PDB entry 7ARB | electron microscopy, 3.41 A resolution | chains x and y of the 47 polymer chains in the assembly

Chain x:
Protein: Gamma carbonic anhydrase-like 2, mitochondrial
Organism: Arabidopsis thaliana
Reference sequence: Q9SMN1 (GCAL2_ARATH); numbering as in UniProt (aligned over 1-256)
Chain sequence (256 residues; numbered 1 to 256; the number before each row is that of its first residue):
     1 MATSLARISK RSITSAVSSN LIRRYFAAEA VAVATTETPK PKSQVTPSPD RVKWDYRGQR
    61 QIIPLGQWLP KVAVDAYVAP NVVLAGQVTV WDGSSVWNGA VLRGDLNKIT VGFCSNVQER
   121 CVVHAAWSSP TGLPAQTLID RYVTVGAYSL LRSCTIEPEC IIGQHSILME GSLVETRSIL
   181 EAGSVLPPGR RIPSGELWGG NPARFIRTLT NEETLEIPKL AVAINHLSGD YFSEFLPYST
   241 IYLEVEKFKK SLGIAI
Unresolved in the structure: 1-40, 255-256

Chain y:
Protein: Gamma carbonic anhydrase 2, mitochondrial
Organism: Arabidopsis thaliana
Notes: EC 4.2.1.-
Reference sequence: Q9C6B3 (GCA2_ARATH); residues 1-278 here = UniProt positions 1-278
Chain sequence (278 residues; numbered 1 to 278; the number before each row is that of its first residue):
     1 MGTLGRAIYT VGNWIRGTGQ ALDRVGSLLQ GSHRIEEHLS RHRTLMNVFD KSPLVDKDVF
    61 VAPSASVIGD VQIGKGSSIW YGCVLRGDVN NISVGSGTNI QDNTLVHVAK TNISGKVLPT
   121 LIGDNVTVGH SAVIHGCTVE DDAFVGMGAT LLDGVVVEKH AMVAAGSLVK QNTRIPSGEV
   181 WGGNPAKFMR KLTDEEIVYI SQSAKNYINL AQIHASENSK SFEQIEVERA LRKKYARKDE
   241 DYDSMLGITR ETPPELILPD NVLPGGKPVA KVPSTQYF
Unresolved in the structure: 1, 270-278
Ion coordination: Zn2+: His107, His135 (shared with 1 residue of chain z)
Ligand contacts: Phosphatidylinositol (T7X): Val11, Trp14, Ile15, Thr18, Leu22
Reported in the primary citation:
  - Zn2+ coordination: His107, His135

Chain x / chain y interface:
Pairs across the interface (90):
  Val45(x) with Leu54(y); Asp56(y); Gln72(y); Ile73(y); Gly74(y)
  Thr46(x) with Asp56(y), hydrogen bond; Lys57(y), hydrogen bond (backbone-backbone)
  Pro47(x) with Val55(y)
  Ser48(x) with Lys57(y)
  Arg51(x) with Val55(y); Asp56(y), hydrogen bond (side chain-backbone); Lys57(y); Val59(y), hydrogen bond (side chain-backbone)
  Lys53(x) with Arg43(y); Thr44(y), hydrogen bond (backbone-backbone); Leu45(y), hydrogen bond (backbone-backbone); Asn47(y)
  Trp54(x) with Ser40(y), hydrogen bond (side chain-backbone); His42(y)
  Asp55(x) with Ser40(y)
  Tyr56(x) with Leu39(y); Ser40(y)
  Arg57(x) with Lys220(y), hydrogen bond (side chain-backbone); Ile225(y)
  Gly58(x) with Ser40(y)
  Gln59(x) with Pro63(y); Ser64(y), hydrogen bond (side chain-backbone); Tyr81(y); Asn218(y), hydrogen bond
  Arg60(x) with Glu217(y), salt bridge; Ile225(y)
  Ile63(x) with Tyr81(y); Glu217(y); Asn218(y)
  Pro64(x) with Glu217(y); Arg232(y)
  Leu65(x) with His214(y); Leu258(y)
  Gly66(x) with Arg232(y), hydrogen bond (backbone-side chain); Leu256(y); Leu258(y)
  Gln67(x) with Tyr235(y); Leu256(y)
  Trp68(x) with Leu258(y), hydrophobic
  Leu69(x) with Arg232(y)
  Val83(x) with Tyr81(y), hydrophobic
  Ala85(x) with His214(y)
  Gly99(x) with Asn103(y), hydrogen bond (backbone-side chain)
  Val101(x) with Asp102(y); Asn103(y)
  Arg103(x) with Trp80(y); Tyr81(y); Asp102(y), salt bridge; His130(y)
  Asp105(x) with Leu210(y); His214(y), salt bridge
  Leu106(x) with Leu210(y), hydrophobic
  Arg120(x) with Asn103(y), hydrogen bond
  Val122(x) with Asp102(y); Asn103(y); His130(y); Ser131(y)
  His124(x) with His130(y)
  Trp127(x) with Asn206(y); Val262(y); Leu263(y); Pro264(y)
  Leu150(x) with His130(y); Ser131(y); Met147(y); Gly148(y)
  Arg152(x) with Met147(y); Tyr207(y), hydrogen bond
  Ile167(x) with Met147(y), hydrophobic; Gly166(y)
  Met169(x) with Met147(y), hydrophobic; Ala165(y), hydrophobic
  Asn201(x) with Gly166(y), hydrogen bond (side chain-backbone); Gly183(y); Asn184(y)
  Glu234(x) with Arg34(y), hydrogen bond (backbone-side chain)
  Phe235(x) with Glu37(y)
  Ser239(x) with Glu37(y)
  Thr240(x) with Glu36(y)
  Ile241(x) with Glu37(y)
  Leu243(x) with Gln20(y)
  Glu244(x) with Glu37(y); His38(y), salt bridge; Leu39(y), hydrogen bond (side chain-backbone)
  Val245(x) with Leu39(y), hydrophobic
Also at the interface, not in a pair above, chain x (48 interface residues in all): Val52, Leu168, Glu170, Val185
Also at the interface, not in a pair above, chain y (58 interface residues in all): Arg41, Val61, Ala62, Lys75, Gly82, Gln101, Tyr199, Ile213, Ser221

Summary:
Chain x and chain y form an interface of 48 and 58 residues respectively, with 17 hydrogen bonds and 4 salt
bridges. Polar pairs include Arg60(x)-Glu217(y), Arg103(x)-Asp102(y) and Asp105(x)-His214(y). Chain y binds
Phosphatidylinositol. His107(y) and His135(y) form the Zn2+ site. From the paper: Zn2+ coordination by
His107(y) and His135(y).
Chain x is Gamma carbonic anhydrase-like 2, mitochondrial and chain y is Gamma carbonic anhydrase 2,
mitochondrial, both from Arabidopsis thaliana; the structure, Cryo-EM structure of Arabidopsis thaliana
Complex-I (complete composition), was determined by electron microscopy (same publication as 7AQQ, 7AQR, 7AQW,
7AR7, 7AR8, 7AR9, 7ARC and 7ARD).
